7MDI - chains E and H of the 8 polymer chains in the assembly; structure by electron microscopy, 4.30 A resolution (low resolution: residue-level contacts below are approximate; hydrogen-bond / salt-bridge calls are withheld).

[Chain E (and H)]
Protein: Ribonucleoside-diphosphate reductase subunit beta
From: Neisseria gonorrhoeae
Notes: EC 1.17.4.1; chain H of this document is another copy of the same molecule, construct and numbering; everything in this record applies to it too
UniProt: Q5F8Z5 (Q5F8Z5_NEIG1); residues 1-377 here correspond to UniProt positions 8-384 (UniProt number = residue number + 7)
Sequence (391 residues; numbered -13 to 377; the number before each row is that of its first residue; numbers below 1 keep their minus sign (Met-13 is residue -13)):
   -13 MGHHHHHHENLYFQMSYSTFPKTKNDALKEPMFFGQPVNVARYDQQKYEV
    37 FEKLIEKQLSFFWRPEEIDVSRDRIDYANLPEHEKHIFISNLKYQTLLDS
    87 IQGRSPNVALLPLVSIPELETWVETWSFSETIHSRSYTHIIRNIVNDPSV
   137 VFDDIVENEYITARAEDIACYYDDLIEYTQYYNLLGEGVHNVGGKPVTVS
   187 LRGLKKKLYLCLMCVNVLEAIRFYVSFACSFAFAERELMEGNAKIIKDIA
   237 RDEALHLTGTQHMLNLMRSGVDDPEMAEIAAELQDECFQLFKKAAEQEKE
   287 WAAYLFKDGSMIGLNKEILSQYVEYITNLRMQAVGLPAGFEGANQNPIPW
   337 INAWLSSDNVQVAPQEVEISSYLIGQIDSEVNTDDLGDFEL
Disordered / not traced: -13 to -4, 347-373, 377
Differences from the reference sequence: initiating methionine (-13); expression tag (-12 to 0); conflict Asp234 (Leu241 in Q5F8Z5)
Metal / ion sites: mu-oxo-diiron Fe: Asp85, Glu116, His119, His242
Residues lining bound ligands: mu-oxo-diiron (FEO): Asp85, Trp112, Glu116, His119, Glu239, His242

[Chain E / chain H interface]
Pairs across the interface (39; chain E residue first):
  Leu-3(E) - Cys156(H)
  Leu-3(E) - Tyr157(H)
  Met1(E) - Tyr167(H)
  Thr5(E) - Ala155(H)
  Phe6(E) - Ala155(H)
  Lys8(E) - Glu143(H)
  Val24(E) - Arg90(H)
  Arg28(E) - Phe138(H)
  Tyr29(E) - Arg121(H)
  Tyr29(E) - Thr124(H)
  Lys43(E) - Arg121(H)
  Leu45(E) - Arg50(H)
  Ser46(E) - Arg50(H)
  Phe48(E) - Phe48(H)
  Arg50(E) - Leu45(H)
  Arg50(E) - Ser46(H)
  Arg90(E) - Val24(H)
  Asn93(E) - Asn93(H)
  Val94(E) - Leu97(H)
  Leu97(E) - Val94(H)
  Thr111(E) - Phe114(H)
  Phe114(E) - Thr111(H)
  Phe114(E) - Phe114(H)
  Arg121(E) - Tyr29(H)
  Arg121(E) - Lys43(H)
  Thr124(E) - Tyr29(H)
  Phe138(E) - Arg28(H)
  Glu143(E) - Lys8(H)
  Ala155(E) - Thr5(H)
  Ala155(E) - Phe6(H)
  Cys156(E) - Leu-3(H)
  Tyr157(E) - Leu-3(H)
  Asp159(E) - Thr5(H)
  Gln166(E) - Asn169(H)
  Tyr167(E) - Met1(H)
  Asn169(E) - Gln166(H)
  Asn177(E) - Asn177(H)
  Asn177(E) - Gly179(H)
  Gly179(E) - Asn177(H)
Other interface residues (no listed pair), chain E (41 interface residues in all): Ala27, Glu106, Glu110, Ser113, Pro134, Val142, Ala151, Leu170, Val178
Other interface residues (no listed pair), chain H (41 interface residues in all): Ala27, Asp30, Glu106, Glu110, Ser113, Val142, Ala151, Asp159, Leu170, Val178

[Summary]
The chain E/chain H interface involves 41 residues from each chain. Ligands of chain E: mu-oxo-diiron.
Asp85(E), Glu116(E), His119(E) and His242(E) coordinate a mu-oxo-diiron Fe ion.
Chain E and chain H are both Ribonucleoside-diphosphate reductase subunit beta (Neisseria gonorrhoeae); the
structure, Structure of the Neisseria gonorrhoeae ribonucleotide reductase in the inactive state, was
determined by electron microscopy.
